Entry 6CCV (X-ray diffraction, 3.05 A resolution); this record covers chains C and D of the 11 polymer chains in the assembly.

== Chain C ==
Protein: DNA-directed RNA polymerase subunit beta
Organism: Mycobacterium smegmatis (strain ATCC 700084 / mc(2)155)
Notes: EC 2.7.7.6
UniProt: P60281 (RPOB_MYCS2); residue numbers follow UniProt; this construct covers 1-1169
Sequence (1169 residues; each row starts with the number of its first residue):
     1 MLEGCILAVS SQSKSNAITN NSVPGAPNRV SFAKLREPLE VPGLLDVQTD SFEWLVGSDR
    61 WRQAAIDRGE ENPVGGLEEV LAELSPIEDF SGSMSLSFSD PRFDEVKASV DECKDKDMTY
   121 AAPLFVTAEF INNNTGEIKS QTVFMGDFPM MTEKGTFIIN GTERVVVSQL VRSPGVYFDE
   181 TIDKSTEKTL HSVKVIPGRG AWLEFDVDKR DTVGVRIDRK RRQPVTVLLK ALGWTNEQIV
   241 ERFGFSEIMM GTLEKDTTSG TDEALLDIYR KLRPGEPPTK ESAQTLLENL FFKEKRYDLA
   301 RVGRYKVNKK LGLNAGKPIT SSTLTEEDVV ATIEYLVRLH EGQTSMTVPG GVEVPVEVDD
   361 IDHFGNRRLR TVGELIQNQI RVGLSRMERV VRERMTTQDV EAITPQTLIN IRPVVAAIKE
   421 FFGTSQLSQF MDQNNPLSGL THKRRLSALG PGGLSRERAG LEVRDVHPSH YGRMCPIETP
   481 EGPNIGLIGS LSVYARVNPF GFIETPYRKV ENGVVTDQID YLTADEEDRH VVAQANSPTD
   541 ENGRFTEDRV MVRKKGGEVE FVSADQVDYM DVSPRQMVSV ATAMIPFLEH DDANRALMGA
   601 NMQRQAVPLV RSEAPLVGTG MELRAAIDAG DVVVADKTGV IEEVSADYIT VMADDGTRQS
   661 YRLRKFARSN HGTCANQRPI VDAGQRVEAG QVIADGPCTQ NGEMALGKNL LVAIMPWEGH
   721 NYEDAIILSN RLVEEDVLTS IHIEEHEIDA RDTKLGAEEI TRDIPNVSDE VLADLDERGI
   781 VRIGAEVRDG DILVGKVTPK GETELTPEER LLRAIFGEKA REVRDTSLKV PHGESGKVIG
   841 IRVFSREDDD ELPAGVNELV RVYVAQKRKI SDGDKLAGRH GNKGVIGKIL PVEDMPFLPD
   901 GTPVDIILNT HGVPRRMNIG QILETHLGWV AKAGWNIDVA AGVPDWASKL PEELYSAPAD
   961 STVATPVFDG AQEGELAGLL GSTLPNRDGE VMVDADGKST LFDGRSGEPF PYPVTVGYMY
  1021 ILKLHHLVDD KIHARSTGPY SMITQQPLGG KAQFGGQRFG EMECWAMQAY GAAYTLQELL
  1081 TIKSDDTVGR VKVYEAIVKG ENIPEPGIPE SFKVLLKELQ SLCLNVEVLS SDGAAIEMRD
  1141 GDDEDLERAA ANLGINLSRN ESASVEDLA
Unresolved in the structure: 1-20, 206-214, 312-322, 1140-1169
Small-molecule neighbours: rifampicin (RFP): Val-167, Ser-425, Gln-426, Ser-428, Gln-429, Phe-430, Met-431, Asp-432, His-442, Arg-445, Ser-447, Leu-449, Gly-450, Arg-456, Pro-480, Asn-484, Ile-488, Arg-604, His-671
What the authors report for this chain:
  - binding site for rifampicin: Asp-432, His-442, Arg-445, Ser-447, Arg-604
  - mutagenesis - S447L: abolished binding to rifampicin

== Chain D ==
Protein: DNA-directed RNA polymerase subunit beta'
Organism: Mycobacterium smegmatis (strain ATCC 700084 / mc(2)155)
Notes: EC 2.7.7.6
UniProt: A0QS66 (RPOC_MYCS2); residues 1-1317 here = UniProt positions 1-1317
Sequence (1317 residues; row label = number of the first residue in the row):
     1 MLDVNFFDEL RIGLATADDI RNWSYGEVKK PETINYRTLK PEKDGLFCEK IFGPTRDWEC
    61 YCGKYKRVRF KGIICERCGV EVTRAKVRRE RMGHIELAAP VTHIWYFKGV PSRLGYLLDL
   121 APKDLEKIIY FAAYVITSVD DEMRHNELST LEAEMAVEKK AVEDQRDADL EARAQKLEAD
   181 LAELEAEGAK SDVRRKVRDS GEREMRQLRD RAQRELDRLD EIWNTFTKLA PKQLIVDEVL
   241 YRELQDRYGE YFTGAMGAES IKKLIENFDI DAEAESLREV IRSGKGQKKL RALKRLKVVA
   301 AFQQSGNSPM GMVLDAVPVI PPELRPMVQL DGGRFATSDL NDLYRRVINR NNRLKRLIDL
   361 GAPEIIVNNE KRMLQESVDA LFDNGRRGRP VTGPGNRPLK SLSDLLKGKQ GRFRQNLLGK
   421 RVDYSGRSVI VVGPQLKLHQ CGLPKLMALE LFKPFVMKRL VDLNHAQNIK SAKRMVERQR
   481 PQVWDVLEEV IAEHPVLLNR APTLHRLGIQ AFEPQLVEGK AIQLHPLVCE AFNADFDGDQ
   541 MAVHLPLSAE AQAEARILML SSNNILSPAS GKPLAMPRLD MVTGLYYLTT LVEGATGEYQ
   601 AATKDAPEQG VYSSPAEAIM AMDRGALSVR AKIKVRLTEL RPPTDLEAQL FENGWKPGDA
   661 WTAETTLGRV MFNELLPKSY PFVNEQMHKK VQARIINDLA ERFPMIVVAQ TVDKLKDAGF
   721 YWATRSGVTV SMADVLVPPQ KQEILERHEA EADAIERKYQ RGALNHTERN ESLVKIWQDA
   781 TEEVGKALEE FYPADNPIIT IVKSGATGNL TQTRTLAGMK GLVTNPKGEF IPRPIKSSFR
   841 EGLTVLEYFI NTHGARKGLA DTALRTADSG YLTRRLVDVS QDVIVREHDC ETERGINVTL
   901 AERGPDGTLI RDAHVETSAF ARTLATDAVD ANGNVIIERG HDLGDPAIDA LLAAGITTVK
   961 VRSVLTCTSA TGVCAMCYGR SMATGKLVDI GEAVGIVAAQ SIGEPGTQLT MRTFHQGGVT
  1021 GGADIVGGLP RVQELFEARV PRNKAPIADV AGRVRLEESD KFFKITIVPD DGGEEVVYDK
  1081 LSKRQRLRVI THEDGTEGVL SDGDHVEVGD QLMEGAADPH EVLRVQGPRE VQIHLVKEVQ
  1141 EVYRAQGVSI HDKHIEVIVR QMLRRVTIID SGSTEFLPGS LTERAEFEAE NRRVVAEGGE
  1201 PAAGRPVLMG ITKASLATDS WLSAASFQET TRVLTDAAIN CRSDKLNGLK ENVIIGKLIP
  1261 AGTGISRYRN IQVQPTEEAR AAAYTIPSYE DQYYSPDFGQ ATGAAVPLDD YGYSDYR
Unresolved in the structure: 1-3, 907-909, 1012-1026, 1091-1097, 1172-1174, 1196-1201, 1284-1317
Bound ions: Zn2+ site 1: Cys-60, Cys-62, Cys-75, Cys-78; Zn2+ site 2: Cys-890, Cys-967, Cys-974, Cys-977
Small-molecule neighbours: glutamic acid (GLU): Arg-886, Gly-1264, Ile-1265, Ser-1266, Arg-1267, Arg-1269

== How chain C and chain D interact ==
Contacting residue pairs (312):
  Arg-464(C) with Arg-856(D), hydrogen bond (backbone-side chain)
  Val-466(C) with His-853(D); Arg-856(D)
  His-467(C) with Phe-849(D)
  Tyr-471(C) with Val-845(D)
  Pro-476(C) with Arg-856(D), hydrogen bond (backbone-side chain)
  Ile-477(C) with Tyr-848(D), hydrophobic; Thr-852(D)
  Thr-479(C) with Arg-856(D)
  Ile-485(C) with Leu-859(D)
  Gly-486(C) with Arg-856(D)
  Gln-534(C) with Val-845(D); Leu-846(D)
  Val-559(C) with Leu-846(D), hydrophobic
  Met-577(C) with Phe-849(D), hydrophobic
  Leu-588(C) with Tyr-848(D)
  Glu-589(C) with Leu-843(D), hydrogen bond (backbone-backbone); Tyr-848(D)
  His-590(C) with Phe-839(D), hydrogen bond (side chain-backbone); Arg-840(D), hydrogen bond (side chain-backbone); Glu-841(D); Gly-842(D), hydrogen bond (side chain-backbone)
  Asp-591(C) with Phe-839(D); Tyr-848(D), hydrogen bond (backbone-side chain)
  Asp-592(C) with Phe-839(D); Tyr-848(D); Asn-851(D), hydrogen bond
  Ala-593(C) with Tyr-848(D); Thr-852(D)
  Asn-594(C) with Ala-855(D)
  Ala-596(C) with Tyr-848(D)
  Ile-714(C) with Thr-729(D); Val-730(D)
  Pro-716(C) with Ala-723(D); Thr-724(D); Val-728(D)
  Trp-717(C) with Thr-724(D)
  Glu-718(C) with Thr-724(D); Arg-725(D), salt bridge
  Gly-719(C) with Val-432(D); Pro-434(D); Phe-720(D)
  His-720(C) with Val-432(D); Pro-434(D)
  Tyr-722(C) with Pro-526(D), hydrogen bond (side chain-backbone); Phe-536(D); Arg-578(D), hydrogen bond; Asp-580(D)
  Glu-723(C) with Ala-534(D); Asp-535(D); Phe-536(D), hydrogen bond (backbone-backbone); Arg-578(D), salt bridge; Leu-579(D)
  Arg-751(C) with Gly-332(D), hydrogen bond (side chain-backbone)
  Lys-754(C) with Leu-39(D)
  Arg-788(C) with Glu-477(D), hydrogen bond (side chain-backbone); Arg-478(D); Gln-479(D)
  Glu-802(C) with Arg-56(D), hydrogen bond (backbone-side chain)
  Glu-804(C) with Lys-66(D)
  Asp-872(C) with Ala-521(D)
  Gly-873(C) with Val-429(D)
  Lys-875(C) with Asp-537(D)
  Lys-883(C) with Asp-537(D)
  Gly-884(C) with Phe-536(D)
  Val-885(C) with Val-429(D), hydrophobic; Ile-430(D); Phe-536(D), hydrogen bond (backbone-backbone); Asp-537(D); Gly-538(D)
  Ile-886(C) with Val-431(D)
  Asn-909(C) with Asp-580(D), hydrogen bond
  Thr-910(C) with Val-728(D), hydrogen bond (side chain-backbone); Thr-729(D); Val-730(D)
  His-911(C) with Leu-579(D), hydrogen bond (side chain-backbone); Asp-580(D), salt bridge; Thr-583(D); Thr-807(D)
  Arg-915(C) with Thr-807(D); Gln-812(D)
  Met-917(C) with Gln-812(D); Thr-815(D), hydrogen bond; Leu-816(D), hydrophobic; Phe-839(D), hydrophobic
  Ile-919(C) with Phe-839(D)
  Ile-922(C) with Ser-731(D)
  His-926(C) with Ser-731(D); Met-732(D), hydrogen bond (side chain-backbone)
  Phe-968(C) with Val-845(D), hydrophobic; Tyr-848(D), hydrophobic
  Glu-973(C) with Met-732(D); Arg-840(D), salt bridge; Glu-841(D)
  Leu-976(C) with Met-732(D), hydrophobic
  Asp-996(C) with Ser-731(D); Ala-733(D)
  Lys-998(C) with Ser-731(D); Asp-734(D), salt bridge
  Pro-1011(C) with Arg-725(D)
  Tyr-1012(C) with Tyr-587(D), hydrogen bond; Arg-630(D), hydrogen bond; Arg-725(D); Ser-726(D); Gly-727(D)
  Pro-1013(C) with Thr-729(D)
  Val-1014(C) with Thr-729(D)
  Thr-1015(C) with Thr-729(D); Val-730(D), hydrogen bond (side chain-backbone); Ser-731(D), hydrogen bond
  Val-1028(C) with Val-429(D), hydrophobic
  Asp-1029(C) with Lys-520(D), salt bridge
  Lys-1031(C) with Arg-427(D); Ser-428(D); Gln-540(D)
  Ile-1032(C) with Arg-427(D); Ser-428(D); Lys-520(D)
  His-1033(C) with Gly-426(D); Arg-427(D), hydrogen bond (backbone-backbone); Met-447(D)
  Ala-1034(C) with Ser-425(D); Met-447(D), hydrophobic; Glu-450(D)
  Arg-1035(C) with Asp-423(D), salt bridge; Tyr-424(D), hydrogen bond (backbone-backbone); Ser-425(D), hydrogen bond (backbone-backbone); Glu-450(D); Leu-451(D)
  Ser-1036(C) with Asp-423(D); Tyr-424(D), hydrogen bond (backbone-backbone); Glu-450(D), hydrogen bond
  Tyr-1040(C) with Asp-423(D), hydrogen bond
  Met-1042(C) with Arg-89(D), hydrogen bond (backbone-side chain); Glu-323(D)
  Ile-1043(C) with Arg-89(D), hydrogen bond (backbone-side chain); Leu-324(D); Arg-412(D)
  Thr-1044(C) with Arg-412(D); Asn-416(D)
  Gln-1045(C) with Arg-89(D)
  Gln-1046(C) with Asn-416(D); Lys-420(D); Arg-421(D)
  Pro-1047(C) with Arg-421(D); Asp-423(D)
  Gly-1049(C) with Arg-421(D)
  Phe-1054(C) with Glu-450(D)
  Gly-1056(C) with Arg-421(D), hydrogen bond (backbone-side chain); Val-422(D); Ser-425(D)
  Gln-1057(C) with Arg-421(D); Val-422(D), hydrogen bond (backbone-backbone); Ser-425(D), hydrogen bond (backbone-side chain); Gly-426(D); Arg-427(D)
  Arg-1058(C) with Arg-414(D), hydrogen bond (side chain-backbone); Gln-415(D), hydrogen bond (side chain-backbone); Gly-419(D); Lys-420(D); Arg-421(D)
  Phe-1059(C) with Gly-419(D); Lys-420(D), hydrogen bond (backbone-backbone)
  Glu-1061(C) with Leu-418(D); Arg-874(D), salt bridge
  Met-1062(C) with Pro-502(D), hydrophobic; Thr-503(D)
  Glu-1063(C) with Asn-499(D); Thr-503(D), hydrogen bond; Ile-509(D)
  Cys-1064(C) with Leu-418(D), hydrogen bond (side chain-backbone)
  Trp-1065(C) with Arg-874(D); Val-877(D); Ile-996(D); Gln-1000(D)
  Ala-1066(C) with Thr-503(D); Arg-506(D); Gln-1000(D)
  Met-1067(C) with Ile-509(D), hydrophobic; Met-559(D), hydrophobic
  Gln-1068(C) with Ile-996(D); Leu-1249(D); Val-1253(D); Ile-1259(D)
  Ala-1069(C) with Arg-506(D), hydrogen bond (backbone-side chain); Glu-992(D); Val-997(D), hydrophobic; Gln-1000(D)
  Tyr-1070(C) with Arg-506(D), hydrogen bond (side chain-backbone); Leu-507(D); Ile-509(D), hydrogen bond (side chain-backbone); Gln-510(D); Leu-558(D); Met-559(D), hydrophobic; Asn-564(D)
  Gly-1071(C) with Gly-1262(D); Thr-1263(D), hydrogen bond (backbone-backbone)
  Ala-1072(C) with Glu-554(D)
  Ala-1073(C) with Glu-554(D), hydrogen bond (backbone-side chain); Leu-1258(D), hydrophobic; Ile-1259(D), hydrophobic; Thr-1263(D), hydrogen bond (backbone-side chain); Gly-1264(D)
  Tyr-1074(C) with Glu-550(D); Glu-554(D), hydrogen bond (backbone-side chain); Leu-1258(D); Thr-1263(D); Arg-1269(D)
  Thr-1075(C) with Leu-497(D); Ala-551(D), hydrogen bond (side chain-backbone); Glu-554(D), hydrogen bond
  Leu-1076(C) with Val-1253(D), hydrophobic; Ile-1259(D), hydrophobic
  Gln-1077(C) with Gly-1256(D), hydrogen bond (side chain-backbone); Leu-1258(D)
  Glu-1078(C) with Pro-546(D); Leu-547(D), hydrogen bond (side chain-backbone); Ser-548(D), hydrogen bond (side chain-backbone); Ala-551(D)
  Leu-1079(C) with Val-422(D)
  Leu-1080(C) with Lys-420(D), hydrogen bond (backbone-side chain); Val-1253(D), hydrophobic
  Thr-1081(C) with Gly-1256(D)
  Lys-1083(C) with Val-422(D); Asp-423(D), hydrogen bond (backbone-backbone); Leu-545(D), hydrogen bond (side chain-backbone); Pro-546(D); Leu-547(D)
  Ser-1084(C) with Lys-420(D); Arg-421(D)
  Asp-1085(C) with Asn-416(D); Lys-420(D), salt bridge
  Val-1093(C) with Leu-547(D), hydrophobic
  Tyr-1094(C) with Tyr-424(D); Pro-454(D), hydrophobic; Met-457(D)
  Ile-1097(C) with Pro-454(D); Phe-455(D), hydrophobic; Lys-458(D)
  Val-1098(C) with Lys-458(D); Ile-469(D), hydrophobic
  Lys-1099(C) with Lys-458(D)
  Gly-1100(C) with Lys-458(D)
  Ile-1103(C) with Leu-547(D); Ser-548(D)
  Pro-1109(C) with Lys-420(D); Ile-1255(D); Gly-1256(D)
  Glu-1110(C) with Arg-89(D), salt bridge
  Ser-1111(C) with Asn-416(D), hydrogen bond (side chain-backbone); Leu-417(D); Lys-420(D)
  Phe-1112(C) with Leu-417(D); Ile-1254(D); Ile-1255(D), hydrophobic
  Val-1114(C) with Arg-89(D); Leu-324(D), hydrophobic
  Leu-1115(C) with Phe-413(D), hydrophobic; Leu-417(D), hydrophobic
  Lys-1117(C) with Glu-90(D), hydrogen bond (side chain-backbone); Met-92(D); Pro-321(D); Leu-324(D)
  Glu-1118(C) with Leu-405(D); Leu-406(D); Arg-412(D), salt bridge
  Leu-1119(C) with Leu-406(D), hydrophobic; Leu-1234(D), hydrophobic
  Gln-1120(C) with Trp-23(D); Met-92(D); Pro-318(D)
  Ser-1121(C) with Pro-318(D); Ile-320(D); Phe-382(D); Leu-402(D)
  Leu-1122(C) with His-103(D), hydrogen bond (backbone-side chain); Trp-105(D), hydrophobic; Phe-382(D), hydrophobic; Leu-402(D), hydrophobic
  Cys-1123(C) with Ala-15(D), hydrogen bond (backbone-backbone); Ile-20(D), hydrophobic; Leu-314(D), hydrophobic; Pro-318(D); Phe-382(D), hydrophobic
  Leu-1124(C) with Gly-13(D); Trp-23(D); Trp-105(D), hydrophobic; Tyr-106(D); Leu-1234(D), hydrophobic; Ala-1238(D), hydrophobic
  Asn-1125(C) with Arg-11(D); Ile-12(D); Gly-13(D), hydrogen bond (backbone-backbone); Ala-15(D); Asp-19(D); Trp-23(D)
  Val-1126(C) with Arg-11(D); Ile-12(D), hydrophobic
  Glu-1127(C) with Leu-10(D); Arg-11(D), salt bridge
  Val-1128(C) with Phe-7(D), hydrophobic; Glu-9(D); Leu-10(D), hydrophobic
  Leu-1129(C) with Phe-7(D); Asp-8(D), hydrogen bond (backbone-backbone); Glu-9(D), hydrogen bond (backbone-backbone); Arg-11(D)
  Ser-1130(C) with Asp-8(D)
  Ser-1131(C) with Asp-8(D)
  Ile-1136(C) with Phe-7(D), hydrophobic
  Arg-1139(C) with Tyr-25(D); Glu-90(D)
Interface residues without a listed pair, chain C (155 interface residues in all): Leu-461, Asp-465, Pro-468, Met-551, Met-715, Asn-721, Asp-724, Ala-725, Thr-803, Gly-887, Pro-914, Leu-923, Gly-974, Phe-1010, Thr-1037, Leu-1048, Gly-1060, Glu-1105, Pro-1106, Ile-1108, Lys-1113, Met-1138
Interface residues without a listed pair, chain D (174 interface residues in all): Asn-5, Phe-6, Leu-14, Arg-67, Lys-86, Pro-326, Gln-329, Gly-333, Pro-444, Lys-453, Ala-501, His-505, Cys-529, Ala-542, His-544, Ile-801, Gly-808, Ala-860, Leu-864, Thr-873, Ala-993, Trp-1221, Ser-1243, Lys-1257, Ala-1261

== In short ==
155 residues of chain C and 174 residues of chain D are in contact, with 62 hydrogen bonds and 12 salt
bridges. Polar contacts include Glu-718(C)/Arg-725(D), Glu-723(C)/Arg-578(D) and His-911(C)/Asp-580(D).
Ligands of chain C: rifampicin. From the paper: a binding site for rifampicin at Asp-432(C), His-442(C) and
Arg-445(C) among others; S447L of chain C abolishes binding to rifampicin.
Chain C is DNA-directed RNA polymerase subunit beta and chain D is DNA-directed RNA polymerase subunit beta',
both from Mycobacterium smegmatis (strain ATCC 700084 / mc(2)155); the structure, Crystal structure of a
Mycobacterium smegmatis RNA polymerase transcription initiation complex with inhibitor Rifampicin, was
determined by X-ray diffraction together with 6DCF and 6CCE from the same study.
